Entry 4EXS (X-ray diffraction, 2.40 A resolution); this record covers chain B.

Chain B:
Protein: Beta-lactamase NDM-1
From: Klebsiella pneumoniae
Notes: EC 3.5.2.6
UniProtKB: C7C422 (BLAN1_KLEPN); residue numbers follow UniProt; this construct covers 1-270
Sequence (272 residues; numbered 1 to 272; the number before each row is that of its first residue):
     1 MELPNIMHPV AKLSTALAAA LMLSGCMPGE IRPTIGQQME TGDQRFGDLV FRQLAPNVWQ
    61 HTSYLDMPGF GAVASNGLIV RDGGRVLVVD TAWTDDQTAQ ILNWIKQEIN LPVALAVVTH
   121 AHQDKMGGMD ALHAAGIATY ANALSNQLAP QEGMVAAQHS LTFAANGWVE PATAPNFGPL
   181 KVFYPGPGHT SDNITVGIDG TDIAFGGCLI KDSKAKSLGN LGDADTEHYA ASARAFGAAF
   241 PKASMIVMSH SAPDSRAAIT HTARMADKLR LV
Disordered / not traced: 1-41
Construct notes: expression tag (271-272)
Metal / ion sites: Zn2+ site 1: H120, H122, H189 (together with L-captopril); Zn2+ site 2: D124, C208, H250 (together with L-captopril)
Small-molecule neighbours: L-captopril (X8Z): V73, W93, H120, H122, D124, H189, C208, G219, N220, H250
Swiss-Prot annotation at these positions:
  - binding site (Zn(2+)): H120, H122, D124, H189, C208, H250
  - binding site (substrate): K211, N220

In short:
Ligands of chain B: L-captopril. H120, H122 and H189 form the Zn2+ site 1. D124, C208 and H250 form the Zn2+
site 2. UniProt lists 6 Zn2+-binding residues and substrate-binding residues K211 and N220.
Chain B is Beta-lactamase NDM-1 (Klebsiella pneumoniae); the structure, Crystal structure of NDM-1 bound to
L-captopril, was determined by X-ray diffraction (same publication as 4EYB, 4EXY, 4EY2, 4EYF and 4EYL).
